5F4M - chains A and B; structure by X-ray diffraction, 2.27 A resolution.

== Chain A (and B) ==
Molecule: Capsid protein
Organism: Norovirus 13-BH-1/2013/GII.17
Notes: fragment: p domain; chain B of this document is another copy of the same molecule, construct and numbering; everything in this record applies to it too
Reference sequence: A0A0A7CJV4 (A0A0A7CJV4_9CALI); numbering as in UniProt (aligned over 225-528)
Amino-acid sequence (308 residues; numbered 221 to 528; the number before each row is that of its first residue):
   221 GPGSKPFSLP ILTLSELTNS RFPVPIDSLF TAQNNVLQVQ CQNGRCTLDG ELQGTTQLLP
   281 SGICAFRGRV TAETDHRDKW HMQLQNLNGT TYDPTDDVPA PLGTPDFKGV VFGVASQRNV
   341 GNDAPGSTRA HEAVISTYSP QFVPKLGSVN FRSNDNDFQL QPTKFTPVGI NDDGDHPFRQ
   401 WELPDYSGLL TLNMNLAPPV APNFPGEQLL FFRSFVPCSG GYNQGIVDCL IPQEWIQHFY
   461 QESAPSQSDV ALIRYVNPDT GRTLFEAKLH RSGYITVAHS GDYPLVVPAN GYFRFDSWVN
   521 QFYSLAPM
Construct notes: expression tag (221-224)

== Chain A / chain B interface ==
Residue-residue contacts - 77 pairs, chain A then chain B:
  Pro230(A) with Gln461(B)
  Ile231(A) with Gln461(B), hydrogen bond (backbone-side chain)
  Leu232(A) with Leu278(B), hydrophobic; Gln461(B)
  Ser235(A) with Leu279(B); Asn308(B)
  Glu236(A) with Leu278(B); Leu279(B); Tyr460(B)
  Leu237(A) with Leu279(B)
  Thr238(A) with Leu279(B)
  Pro243(A) with Ser281(B), hydrogen bond (backbone-side chain)
  Val244(A) with Ser281(B)
  Pro245(A) with Leu279(B), hydrophobic
  Leu278(A) with Leu232(B), hydrophobic; Glu236(B)
  Leu279(A) with Ser235(B); Glu236(B); Leu237(B); Thr238(B); Pro245(B), hydrophobic
  Pro280(A) with Pro280(B), hydrophobic
  Ser281(A) with Pro243(B), hydrogen bond (side chain-backbone); Val244(B)
  Asn308(A) with Ser235(B)
  Phe332(A) with Ala350(B), hydrophobic
  Val334(A) with Val388(B), hydrophobic
  Ser336(A) with Pro437(B)
  Arg338(A) with Val436(B), hydrogen bond (side chain-backbone); Cys438(B), hydrogen bond; Asn443(B), hydrogen bond (side chain-backbone); Gln444(B), hydrogen bond (side chain-backbone); Gly445(B)
  Ala344(A) with Tyr442(B)
  Pro345(A) with Tyr442(B)
  Gly346(A) with Gly441(B); Tyr442(B)
  Ser347(A) with Gly441(B); Tyr442(B)
  Thr348(A) with Cys438(B); Gly440(B), hydrogen bond (side chain-backbone); Gly441(B), hydrogen bond (backbone-backbone)
  Arg349(A) with Cys438(B); Gly440(B)
  Ala350(A) with Phe332(B), hydrophobic; Cys438(B)
  His351(A) with Glu352(B)
  Glu352(A) with His351(B); Glu352(B), hydrogen bond (side chain-backbone)
  Lys384(A) with Phe435(B)
  Thr386(A) with Val388(B)
  Val388(A) with Val334(B), hydrophobic; Thr386(B)
  Phe435(A) with Arg338(B)
  Val436(A) with Arg338(B), hydrogen bond (backbone-side chain)
  Pro437(A) with Ser336(B)
  Cys438(A) with Arg338(B), hydrogen bond; Thr348(B), hydrogen bond (backbone-side chain); Arg349(B); Ala350(B)
  Gly440(A) with Thr348(B), hydrogen bond (backbone-side chain); Arg349(B)
  Gly441(A) with Gly346(B); Ser347(B); Thr348(B), hydrogen bond (backbone-side chain)
  Tyr442(A) with Ala344(B); Pro345(B); Gly346(B); Ser347(B)
  Asn443(A) with Arg338(B), hydrogen bond (backbone-side chain)
  Gln444(A) with Arg338(B), hydrogen bond (backbone-side chain)
  Gly445(A) with Arg338(B)
  Gln457(A) with Gln457(B)
  Tyr460(A) with Glu236(B)
  Gln461(A) with Pro230(B); Ile231(B), hydrogen bond (side chain-backbone); Leu232(B)
Other interface residues (no listed pair), chain A (49 interface residues in all): Asp247, Arg287, Gln337, Ser439, Glu454
Other interface residues (no listed pair), chain B (48 interface residues in all): Asp247, Arg287, Lys384, Ser439, Glu454

== Overview ==
49 residues of chain A face 48 of chain B across their interface; the contacts include 18 hydrogen bonds.
Polar pairs include Ile231(A)-Gln461(B), Pro243(A)-Ser281(B) and Arg338(A)-Val436(B).
Both chains are Capsid protein (Norovirus 13-BH-1/2013/GII.17). Entry 5F4M (Protruding domain of GII.17
norovirus Kawasaki323) was determined by X-ray diffraction, deposited together with 5F4J and 5F4O.
